PDB entry 2BI8 | X-ray diffraction, 2.35 A resolution | chain A

Chain A:
Protein: Udp-galactopyranose mutase
From: Klebsiella pneumoniae
Notes: EC 5.4.99.9
Reference sequence: Q48485 (GLF1_KLEPN); residues 1-384 here = UniProt positions 1-384
Chain sequence (384 residues; each row starts with the number of its first residue):
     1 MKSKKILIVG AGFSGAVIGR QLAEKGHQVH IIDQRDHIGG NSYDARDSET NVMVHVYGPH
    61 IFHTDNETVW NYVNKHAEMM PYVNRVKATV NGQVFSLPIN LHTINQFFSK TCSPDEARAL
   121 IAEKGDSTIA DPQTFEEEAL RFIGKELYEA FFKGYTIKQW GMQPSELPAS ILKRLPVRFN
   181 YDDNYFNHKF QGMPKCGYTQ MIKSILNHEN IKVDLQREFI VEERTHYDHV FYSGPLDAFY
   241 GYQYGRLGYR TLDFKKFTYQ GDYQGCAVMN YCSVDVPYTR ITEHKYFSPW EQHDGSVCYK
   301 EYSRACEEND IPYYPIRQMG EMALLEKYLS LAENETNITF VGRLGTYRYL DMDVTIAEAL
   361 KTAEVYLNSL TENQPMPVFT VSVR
Not modelled in the structure: 1
UniProt features mapped onto this chain:
  - binding site (FAD): Ser14, Asp33, Gln34, Asn41, His60, Ile61, Phe219, Arg343, Leu350 to Thr355
  - binding site (UDP-alpha-D-galactose): Asn84, Phe151, Thr156, Trp160, Tyr185, Asn270, Arg280, Tyr314, Tyr349
Residues lining bound ligands: FAD (flavin-adenine dinucleotide): Val9, Gly10, Ala11, Gly12, Phe13, Ser14, Gly15, Ile32, Asp33, Gln34, Arg35, Gly39, Gly40, Asn41, Ser42, Tyr57, Pro59, His60, Ile61, His63, Arg217, Glu218, Phe219, Tyr232, Ser233, Gly234, Pro235, Leu252, Tyr313, Tyr314, Gly342, Arg343, Leu344, Tyr349, Leu350, Asp351, Met352, Asp353, Thr355
What the authors report for this chain:
  - conformationally variable residues: Tyr314
  - binding site for flavin-adenine dinucleotide: His63, Tyr349, Asp351

Summary:
Chain A binds flavin-adenine dinucleotide. UniProt lists 14 FAD-binding residues and 9
UDP-alpha-D-galactose-binding residues. The paper reports a binding site for flavin-adenine dinucleotide at
His63, Tyr349 and Asp351; conformational variability at Tyr314.
Chain A is Udp-galactopyranose mutase (Klebsiella pneumoniae); the structure, udp-galactopyranose mutase from
Klebsiella pneumoniae with reduced FAD, was determined by X-ray diffraction, deposited together with 1WAM,
2BI7 and 1V0J.
